8C6Z - chain A; structure by X-ray diffraction, 1.85 A resolution.

# Chain A
Name: Chitinase B
Source organism: Clostridium perfringens
UniProtKB: F8UNI4 (F8UNI4_CLOPF); residues 1-599 here = UniProt positions 1-599
Sequence (630 residues; each row starts with the number of its first residue):
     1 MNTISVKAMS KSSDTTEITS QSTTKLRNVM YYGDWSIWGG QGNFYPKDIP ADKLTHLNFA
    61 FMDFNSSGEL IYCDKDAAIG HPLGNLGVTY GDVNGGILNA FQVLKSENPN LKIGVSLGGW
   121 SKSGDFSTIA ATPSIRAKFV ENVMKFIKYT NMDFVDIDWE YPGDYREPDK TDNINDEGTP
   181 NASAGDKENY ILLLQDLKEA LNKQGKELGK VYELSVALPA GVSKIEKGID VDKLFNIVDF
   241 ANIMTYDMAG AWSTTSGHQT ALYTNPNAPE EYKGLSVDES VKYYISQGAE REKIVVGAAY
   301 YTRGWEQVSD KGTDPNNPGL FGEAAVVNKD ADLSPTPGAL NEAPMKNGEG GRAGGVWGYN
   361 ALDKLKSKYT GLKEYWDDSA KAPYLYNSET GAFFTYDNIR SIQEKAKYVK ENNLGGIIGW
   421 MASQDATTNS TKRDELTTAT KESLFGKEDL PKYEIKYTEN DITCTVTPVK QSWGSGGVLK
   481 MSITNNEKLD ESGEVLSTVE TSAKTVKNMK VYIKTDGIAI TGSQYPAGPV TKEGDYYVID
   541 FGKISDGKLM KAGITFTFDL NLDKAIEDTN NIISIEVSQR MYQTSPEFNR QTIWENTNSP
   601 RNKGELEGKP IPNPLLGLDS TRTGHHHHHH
Not modelled in the structure: 1-24, 598-630
Sequence notes: expression tag (600-630)
Ion coordination: Cd2+ site 1: Asp34, Cys73 (together with bisdionin c); Cd2+ site 2: Asp63, Phe64, Asp125, Glu177; Co2+: Asp232, Gly288, Glu290
Residues lining bound ligands:
  - bisdionin c (DW0; 1,1'-propane-1,3-diylbis(3,7-dimethyl-3,7-dihydro-1H-purine-2,6-dione)), molecule 1: Asp34, Trp35, Ala60, Phe61, Cys73, Gly119, Trp120, Ser121, Glu160, Asn173, Met244, Tyr246, Asp247, Tyr301, Arg303, Trp420
  - bisdionin c (DW0), molecule 2: Trp120, Glu160, Tyr161, Arg166, Asp172, Asp176, Asp247, Trp252
From the paper describing this entry:
  - binding site for bisdionin c: Trp120
  - conformationally variable residues (side-chain flip): Trp120
  - mutagenesis - E160D: abolished catalytic activity
  - catalytic residues: Glu160 (proposed by the authors, not directly observed)

# Overview
Ligands of chain A: bisdionin c. Asp34 and Cys73 coordinate Cd2+ site 1. The Cd2+ site 2 is built by Asp63,
Phe64, Asp125 and Glu177. From the paper: the catalytic residue Glu160; E160D abolishes catalytic activity.
Chain A is Chitinase B (Clostridium perfringens); the structure, necrotic enteritis associated Clostridium p.
chitinase F8UNI4 in complex with inhibitor bisdionin C, was determined by X-ray diffraction together with
8OSE, 8OTB, 8OVR, 8OWF and 8OYE from the same study.
